PDB entry 9JW1 | electron microscopy, 3.46 A resolution | chain A

[Chain A]
Protein: Ring finger protein 213
Source organism: Homo sapiens
UniProtKB: A0A0A0MTC1 (A0A0A0MTC1_HUMAN); residues 371-5207 here correspond to UniProt positions 420-5256 (UniProt number = residue number + 49)
Amino-acid sequence (4841 residues; numbered 367 to 5207; the number before each row is that of its first residue):
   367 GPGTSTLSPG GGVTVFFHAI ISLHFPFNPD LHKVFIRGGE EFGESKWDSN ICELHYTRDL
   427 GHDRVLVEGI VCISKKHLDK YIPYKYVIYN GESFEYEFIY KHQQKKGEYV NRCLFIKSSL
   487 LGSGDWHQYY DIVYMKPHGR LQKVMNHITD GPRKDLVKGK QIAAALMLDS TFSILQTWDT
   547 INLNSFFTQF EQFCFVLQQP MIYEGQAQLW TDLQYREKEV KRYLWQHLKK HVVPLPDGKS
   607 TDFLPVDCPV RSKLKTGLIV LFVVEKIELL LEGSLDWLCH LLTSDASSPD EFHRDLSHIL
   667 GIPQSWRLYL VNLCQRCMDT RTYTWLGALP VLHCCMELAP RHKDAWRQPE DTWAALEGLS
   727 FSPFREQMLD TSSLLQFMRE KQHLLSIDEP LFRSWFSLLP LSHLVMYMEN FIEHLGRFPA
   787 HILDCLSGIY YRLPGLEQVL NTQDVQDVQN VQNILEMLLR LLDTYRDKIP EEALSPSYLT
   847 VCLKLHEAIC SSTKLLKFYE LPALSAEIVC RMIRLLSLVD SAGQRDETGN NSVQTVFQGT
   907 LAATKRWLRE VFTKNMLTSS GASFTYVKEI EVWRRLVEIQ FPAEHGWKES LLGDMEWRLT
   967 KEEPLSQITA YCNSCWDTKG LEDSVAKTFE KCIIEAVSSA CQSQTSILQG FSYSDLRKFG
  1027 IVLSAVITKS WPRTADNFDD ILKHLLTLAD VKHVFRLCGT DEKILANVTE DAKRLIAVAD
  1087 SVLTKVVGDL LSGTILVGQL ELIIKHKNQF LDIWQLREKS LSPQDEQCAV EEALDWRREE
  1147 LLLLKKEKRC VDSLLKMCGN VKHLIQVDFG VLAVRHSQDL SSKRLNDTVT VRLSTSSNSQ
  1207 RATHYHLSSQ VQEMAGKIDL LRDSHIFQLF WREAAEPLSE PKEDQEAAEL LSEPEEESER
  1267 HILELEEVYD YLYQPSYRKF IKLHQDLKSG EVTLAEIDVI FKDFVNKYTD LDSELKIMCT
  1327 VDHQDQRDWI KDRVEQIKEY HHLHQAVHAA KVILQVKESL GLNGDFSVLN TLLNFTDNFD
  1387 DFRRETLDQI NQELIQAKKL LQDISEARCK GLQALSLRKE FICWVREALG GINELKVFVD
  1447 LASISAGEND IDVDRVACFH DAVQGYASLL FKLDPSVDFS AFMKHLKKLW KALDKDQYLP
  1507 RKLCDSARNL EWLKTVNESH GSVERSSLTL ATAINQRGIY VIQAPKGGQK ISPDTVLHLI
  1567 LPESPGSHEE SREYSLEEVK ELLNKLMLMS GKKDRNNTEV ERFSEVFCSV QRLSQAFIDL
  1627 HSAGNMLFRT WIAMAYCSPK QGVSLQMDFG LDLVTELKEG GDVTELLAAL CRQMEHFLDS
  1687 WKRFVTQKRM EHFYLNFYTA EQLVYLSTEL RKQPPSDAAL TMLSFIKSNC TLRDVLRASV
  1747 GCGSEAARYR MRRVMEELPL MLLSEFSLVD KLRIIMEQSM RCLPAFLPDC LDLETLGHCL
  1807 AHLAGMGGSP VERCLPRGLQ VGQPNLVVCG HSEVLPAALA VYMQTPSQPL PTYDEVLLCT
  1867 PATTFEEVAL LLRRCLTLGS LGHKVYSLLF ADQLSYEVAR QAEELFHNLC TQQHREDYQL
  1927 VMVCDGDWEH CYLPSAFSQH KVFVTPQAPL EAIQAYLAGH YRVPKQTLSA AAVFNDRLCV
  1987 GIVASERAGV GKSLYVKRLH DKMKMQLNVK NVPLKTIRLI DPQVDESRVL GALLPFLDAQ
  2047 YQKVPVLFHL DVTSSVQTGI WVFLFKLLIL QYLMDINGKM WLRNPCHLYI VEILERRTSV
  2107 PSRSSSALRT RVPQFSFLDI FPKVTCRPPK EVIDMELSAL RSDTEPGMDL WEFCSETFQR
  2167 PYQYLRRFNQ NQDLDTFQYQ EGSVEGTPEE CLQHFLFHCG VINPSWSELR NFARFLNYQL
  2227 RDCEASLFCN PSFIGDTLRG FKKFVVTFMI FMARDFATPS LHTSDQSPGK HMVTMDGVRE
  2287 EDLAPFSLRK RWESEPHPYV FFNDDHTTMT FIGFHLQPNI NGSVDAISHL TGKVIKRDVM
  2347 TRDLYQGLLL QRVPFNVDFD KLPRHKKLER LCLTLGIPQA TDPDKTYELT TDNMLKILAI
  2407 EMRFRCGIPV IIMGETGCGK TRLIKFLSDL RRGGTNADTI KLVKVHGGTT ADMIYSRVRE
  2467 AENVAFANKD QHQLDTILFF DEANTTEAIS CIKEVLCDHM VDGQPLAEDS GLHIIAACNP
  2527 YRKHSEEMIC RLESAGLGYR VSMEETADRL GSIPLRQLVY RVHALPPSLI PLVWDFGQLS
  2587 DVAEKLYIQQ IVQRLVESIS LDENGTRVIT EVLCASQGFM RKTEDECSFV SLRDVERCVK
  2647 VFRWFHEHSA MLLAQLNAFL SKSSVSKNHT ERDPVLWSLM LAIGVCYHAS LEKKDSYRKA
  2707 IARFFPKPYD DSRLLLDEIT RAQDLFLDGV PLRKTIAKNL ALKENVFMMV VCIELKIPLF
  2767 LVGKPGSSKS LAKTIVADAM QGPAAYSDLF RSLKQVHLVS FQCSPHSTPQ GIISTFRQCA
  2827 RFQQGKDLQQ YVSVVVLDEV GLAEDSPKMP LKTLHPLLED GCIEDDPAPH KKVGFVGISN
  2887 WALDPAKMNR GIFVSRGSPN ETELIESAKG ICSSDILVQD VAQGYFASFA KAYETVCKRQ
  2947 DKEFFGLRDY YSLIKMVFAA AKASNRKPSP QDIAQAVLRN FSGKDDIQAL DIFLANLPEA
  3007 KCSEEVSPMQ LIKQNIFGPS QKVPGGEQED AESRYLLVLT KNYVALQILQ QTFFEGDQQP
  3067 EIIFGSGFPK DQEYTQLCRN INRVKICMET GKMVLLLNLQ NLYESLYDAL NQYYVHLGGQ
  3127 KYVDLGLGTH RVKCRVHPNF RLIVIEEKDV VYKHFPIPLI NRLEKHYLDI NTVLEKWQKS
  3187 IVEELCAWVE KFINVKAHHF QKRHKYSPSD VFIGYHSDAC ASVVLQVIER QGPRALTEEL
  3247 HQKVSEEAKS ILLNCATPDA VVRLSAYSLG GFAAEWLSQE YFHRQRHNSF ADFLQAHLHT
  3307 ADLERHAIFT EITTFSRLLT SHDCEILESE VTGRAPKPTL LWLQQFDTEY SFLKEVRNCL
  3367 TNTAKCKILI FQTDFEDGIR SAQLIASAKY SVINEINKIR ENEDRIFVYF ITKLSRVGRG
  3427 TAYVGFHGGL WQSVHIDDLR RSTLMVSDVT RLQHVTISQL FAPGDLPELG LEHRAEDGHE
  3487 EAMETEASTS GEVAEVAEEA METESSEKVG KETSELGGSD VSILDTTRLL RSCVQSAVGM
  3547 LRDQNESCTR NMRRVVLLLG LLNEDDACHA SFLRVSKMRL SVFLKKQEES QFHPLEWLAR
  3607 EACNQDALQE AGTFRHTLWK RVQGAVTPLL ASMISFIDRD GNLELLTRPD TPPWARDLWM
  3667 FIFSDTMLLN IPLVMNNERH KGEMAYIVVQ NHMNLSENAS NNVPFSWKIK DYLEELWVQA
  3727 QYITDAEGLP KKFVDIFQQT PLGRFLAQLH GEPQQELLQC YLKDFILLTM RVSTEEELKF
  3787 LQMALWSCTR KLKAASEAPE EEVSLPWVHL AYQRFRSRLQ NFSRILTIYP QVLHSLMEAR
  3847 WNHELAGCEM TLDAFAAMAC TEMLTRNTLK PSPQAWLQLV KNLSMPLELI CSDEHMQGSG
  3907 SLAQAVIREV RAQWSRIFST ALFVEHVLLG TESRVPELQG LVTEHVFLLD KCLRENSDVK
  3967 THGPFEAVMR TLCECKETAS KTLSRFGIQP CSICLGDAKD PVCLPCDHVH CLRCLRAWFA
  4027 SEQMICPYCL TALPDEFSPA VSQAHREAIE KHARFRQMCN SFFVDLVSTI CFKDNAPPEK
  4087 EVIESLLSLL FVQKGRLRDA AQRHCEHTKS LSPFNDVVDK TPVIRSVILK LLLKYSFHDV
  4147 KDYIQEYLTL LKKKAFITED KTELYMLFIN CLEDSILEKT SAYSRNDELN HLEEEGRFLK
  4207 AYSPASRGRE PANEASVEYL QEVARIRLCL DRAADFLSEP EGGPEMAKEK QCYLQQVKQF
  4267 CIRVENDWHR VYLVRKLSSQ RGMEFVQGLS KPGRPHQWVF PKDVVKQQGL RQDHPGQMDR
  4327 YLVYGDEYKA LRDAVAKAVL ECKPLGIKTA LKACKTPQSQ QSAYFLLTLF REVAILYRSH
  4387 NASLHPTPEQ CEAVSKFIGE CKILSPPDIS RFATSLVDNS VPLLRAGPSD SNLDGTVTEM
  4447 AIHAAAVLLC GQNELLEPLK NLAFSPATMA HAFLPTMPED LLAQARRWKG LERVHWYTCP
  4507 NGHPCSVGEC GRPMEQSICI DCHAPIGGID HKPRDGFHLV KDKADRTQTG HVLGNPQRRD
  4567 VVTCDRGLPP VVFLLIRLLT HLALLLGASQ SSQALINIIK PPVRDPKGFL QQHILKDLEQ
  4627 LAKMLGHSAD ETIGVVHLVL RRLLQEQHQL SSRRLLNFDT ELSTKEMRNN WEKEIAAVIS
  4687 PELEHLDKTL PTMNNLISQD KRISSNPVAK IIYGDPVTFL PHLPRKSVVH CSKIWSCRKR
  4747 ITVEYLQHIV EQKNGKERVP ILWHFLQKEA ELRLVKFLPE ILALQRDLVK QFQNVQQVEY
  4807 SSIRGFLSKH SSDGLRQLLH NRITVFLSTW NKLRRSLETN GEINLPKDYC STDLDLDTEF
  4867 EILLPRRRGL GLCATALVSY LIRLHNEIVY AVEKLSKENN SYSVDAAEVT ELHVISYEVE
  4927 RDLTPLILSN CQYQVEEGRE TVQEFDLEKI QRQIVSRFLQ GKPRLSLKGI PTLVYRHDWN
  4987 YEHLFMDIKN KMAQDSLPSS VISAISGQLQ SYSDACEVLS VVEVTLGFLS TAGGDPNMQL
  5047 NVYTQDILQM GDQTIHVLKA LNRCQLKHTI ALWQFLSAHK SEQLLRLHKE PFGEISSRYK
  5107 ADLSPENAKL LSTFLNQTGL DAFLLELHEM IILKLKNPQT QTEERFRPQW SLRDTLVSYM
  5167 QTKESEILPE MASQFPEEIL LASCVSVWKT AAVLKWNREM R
Disordered / not traced: 367-522, 566-581, 603-613, 1128-1133, 1201-1206, 1246-1265, 1524-1533, 2105-2119, 2270-2285, 3471-3526, 4100-4110, 4209-4220, 4492-4498, 4515-4521, 4536-4547, 4655-4663
Construct notes: expression tag (367-370); conflict Val-2927 (Arg2976 in A0A0A0MTC1), Ala-2928 (Val2977 in A0A0A0MTC1)
Ion coordination: Mg2+: Glu-2098 (together with ATP)
Ligand contacts: ATP (adenosine-5'-triphosphate): Ala-1994, Gly-1995, Val-1996, Gly-1997, Lys-1998, Ser-1999, Leu-2000, Glu-2098, Leu-2100, Gly-2153, Met-2154, Asp-2155, Glu-2158, Glu-2162, Trp-2212, Ser-2213, Arg-2216, Lys-2499, Asp-2504, Ser-2574
What the authors report for this chain:
  - catalytic residues: Cys-4516 (citing earlier work)
  - mutagenesis - L4036R/C4516A: decreased catalytic activity on ubiquitination of RNF213
  - mutagenesis - L4036R: increased stability
  - mutagenesis - L4036R: decreased localization to E3-dead IpaH1.4 C368Amutant

[Summary]
Ligands of chain A: ATP. The paper reports the catalytic residue Cys-4516; L4036R/C4516A reduce catalytic
activity on ubiquitination of RNF213.
Chain A is Ring finger protein 213 (Homo sapiens); the structure, Cryo-EM structure of Human RNF213, was
determined by electron microscopy (same publication as 9JTA and 9JWG).
